PDB entry 8XIE | X-ray diffraction, 3.50 A resolution | chains E and H of the 9 polymer chains in the assembly

== Chain E ==
Protein: Exosome complex component Rrp42
From: Thermoplasma acidophilum (strain ATCC 25905 / DSM 1728 / JCM 9062 / NBRC 15155 / AMRC-C165)
UniProtKB: Q9HIP1 (RRP42_THEAC); residue numbers follow UniProt; this construct covers 1-260
Sequence (260 residues; each row starts with the number of its first residue):
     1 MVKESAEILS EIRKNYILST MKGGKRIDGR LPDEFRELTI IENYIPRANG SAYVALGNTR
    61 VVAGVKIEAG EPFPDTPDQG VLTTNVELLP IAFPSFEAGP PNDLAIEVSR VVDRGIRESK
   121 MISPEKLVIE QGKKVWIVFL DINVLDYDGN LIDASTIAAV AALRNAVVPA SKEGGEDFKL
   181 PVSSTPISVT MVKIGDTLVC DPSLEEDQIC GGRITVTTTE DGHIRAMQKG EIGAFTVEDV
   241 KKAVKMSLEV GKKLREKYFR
Unresolved in the structure: 1-21

== Chain H ==
Protein: Exosome complex component Rrp4
From: Thermoplasma acidophilum (strain ATCC 25905 / DSM 1728 / JCM 9062 / NBRC 15155 / AMRC-C165)
UniProtKB: Q9HIP3 (RRP4_THEAC); residues 1-236 here = UniProt positions 1-236
Sequence (237 residues; numbered 0 to 236; the number before each row is that of its first residue; numbering starts at 0):
     0 AMYQLGDVKK IVLPGDPIEV QGKMRNGVYR GQDNRYYSEY FGTLQVNDQF VDVVPFSGQY
    60 IPRKGDKVIG KVIEVGPSTW TVDINSPYFA MLHMNDTPWR MSSGDLKRYL NAGDYIYAKI
   120 MSVNEIKESW LTLKEPGLKK LEGGHMVLIH ASRVPRVIGK GGGMVNMVKE LTATRIIIGQ
   180 NGLIWIDGPI EGVTMAIAAI EMIEREAHTE GLTARVESFL KELKGEKDGS QQNKADQ
Unresolved in the structure: 0-8, 228-236
Sequence notes: expression tag (0)

== Interface between chain E and chain H ==
Pairs across the interface (19; chain E residue first):
  K22(E) with T171(H), hydrogen bond (side chain-backbone); A172(H); E190(H), hydrogen bond (backbone-side chain); G191(H); T193(H); M194(H); K226(H); D227(H)
  G23(E) with L222(H), hydrogen bond (backbone-backbone); E225(H)
  K25(E) with T193(H); L222(H)
  R26(E) with T193(H)
  I27(E) with I196(H), hydrophobic; E200(H)
  D28(E) with E200(H)
  E205(E) with H144(H); I196(H)
  I209(E) with H144(H)
Also at the interface, not in a pair above, chain H (15 interface residues in all): A197, K223

== Overview ==
8 residues of chain E and 15 residues of chain H are in contact; the contacts include 3 hydrogen bonds. Polar
pairs include K22(E)-T171(H), K22(E)-E190(H) and G23(E)-L222(H).
Chain E is Exosome complex component Rrp42 and chain H is Exosome complex component Rrp4, both from
Thermoplasma acidophilum (strain ATCC 25905 / DSM 1728 / JCM 9062 / NBRC 15155 / AMRC-C165); the structure,
Archaeal exosome complex (Rrp4-Rrp41-Rrp42), was determined by X-ray diffraction, deposited together with
8XFX.
